PDB entry 8ZJC | electron microscopy, 2.50 A resolution | chains O and Q of the 20 polymer chains in the assembly

Chain O:
Molecule: Cytochrome c1, heme protein, mitochondrial
Source organism: Saccharomyces cerevisiae
Notes: EC 7.1.1.8
Reference sequence: A0A5B9RH60 (A0A5B9RH60_YEASX); residues 62-309 here = UniProt positions 62-309
Amino-acid sequence (248 residues; numbered 62 to 309; the number before each row is that of its first residue):
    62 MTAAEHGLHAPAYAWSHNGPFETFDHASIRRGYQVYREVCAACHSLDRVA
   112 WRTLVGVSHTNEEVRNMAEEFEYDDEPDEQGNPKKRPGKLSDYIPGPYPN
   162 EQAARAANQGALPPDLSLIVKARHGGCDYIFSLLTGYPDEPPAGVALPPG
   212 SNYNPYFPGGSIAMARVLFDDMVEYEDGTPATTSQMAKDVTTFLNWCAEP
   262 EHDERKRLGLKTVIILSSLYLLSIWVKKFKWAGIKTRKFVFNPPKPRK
Ion coordination: heme Fe near H105 (its only coordinating residue here)
Ligand contacts:
  - phosphatidic acid (6PH; (1R)-2-(phosphonooxy)-1-[(tridecanoyloxy)methyl]ethyl pentadecanoate): L269, K272, T273, I276, L277, L280
  - cardiolipin (CN3; (2R,5S,11R,14R)-5,8,11-trihydroxy-2-(nonanoyloxy)-5,11-dioxido-16-oxo-14-[(propanoyloxy)methyl]-4,6,10,12,15-pentaoxa-5,11-diphosphanonadec-1-yl undecanoate): Y281, I285, K288, K289
  - heme (HEM): V100, C101, C104, H105, N169, A172, L173, P174, P175, L177, I180, R184, Y190, I191, L194, L195, F218, I223, A224, M225, V228, L229

Chain Q:
Molecule: Cytochrome b-c1 complex subunit 6, mitochondrial
Source organism: Saccharomyces cerevisiae
Reference sequence: P00127 (QCR6_YEAST); residues 73-147 here = UniProt positions 73-147
Amino-acid sequence (75 residues; numbered 73 to 147; the number before each row is that of its first residue):
    73 EVTDQLEDLREHFKNTEEGKALVHHYEECAERVKIQQQQPGYADLEHKED
   123 CVEEFFHLQHYLDTATAPRLFDKLK
Disulfide bonds: C101-C123

How chain O and chain Q interact:
Residue-residue contacts - 35 pairs, chain O then chain Q:
  A64(O) - F128(Q)
  A65(O) - V124(Q)  hydrophobic
  L69(O) - F128(Q)  hydrophobic
  L69(O) - Q131(Q)
  P72(O) - D135(Q)
  A73(O) - A139(Q)
  Y74(O) - A139(Q)
  A75(O) - F143(Q)
  W76(O) - F143(Q)  hydrophobic
  R92(O) - K147(Q)
  T196(O) - R82(Q)
  E201(O) - Y98(Q)
  P203(O) - Y98(Q)
  A204(O) - Y98(Q)
  A204(O) - D122(Q)
  A204(O) - C123(Q)  hydrogen bond (backbone-backbone)
  G205(O) - V105(Q)
  G205(O) - D122(Q)
  Y214(O) - F128(Q)
  P216(O) - F128(Q)  hydrophobic
  Y217(O) - Q131(Q)
  Y217(O) - D135(Q)  hydrogen bond
  D231(O) - D76(Q)
  T243(O) - V74(Q)
  T243(O) - T75(Q)
  T243(O) - D76(Q)  hydrogen bond
  T243(O) - Q77(Q)
  T244(O) - D76(Q)
  S245(O) - D76(Q)  hydrogen bond (backbone-side chain)
  S245(O) - L78(Q)
  S245(O) - L146(Q)
  Q246(O) - L146(Q)
  Q246(O) - K147(Q)  hydrogen bond (side chain-backbone)
  K249(O) - F143(Q)
  K249(O) - K147(Q)  hydrogen bond (side chain-backbone)
Also at the interface, not in a pair above, chain O (29 interface residues in all): G68, F192, P199, V206, T240, P241
Also at the interface, not in a pair above, chain Q (22 interface residues in all): A102, E121, F127, L142

In short:
Chain O and chain Q form an interface of 29 and 22 residues respectively; the contacts include 6 hydrogen
bonds. Among the polar pairs are Y217(O)-D135(Q), T243(O)-D76(Q) and S245(O)-D76(Q). Bound to chain O:
cardiolipin, heme and phosphatidic acid.
Here chain O is Cytochrome c1, heme protein, mitochondrial and chain Q is Cytochrome b-c1 complex subunit 6,
mitochondrial, both from Saccharomyces cerevisiae. Entry 8ZJC (Cryo-EM structure of Saccharomyces cerevisiae
bc1 complex) was determined by electron microscopy.
